Entry 7AAM (X-ray diffraction, 2.15 A resolution); this record covers chains B and C of the 3 polymer chains in the assembly.

# Chain B
Name: Proline-serine-threonine phosphatase-interacting protein 1
Organism: Homo sapiens
UniProt: O43586 (PPIP1_HUMAN); residue numbers follow UniProt; this construct covers 1-289
Chain sequence (292 residues; numbered -2 to 289; the number before each row is that of its first residue; numbers below 1 keep their minus sign (Gly-2 is residue -2)):
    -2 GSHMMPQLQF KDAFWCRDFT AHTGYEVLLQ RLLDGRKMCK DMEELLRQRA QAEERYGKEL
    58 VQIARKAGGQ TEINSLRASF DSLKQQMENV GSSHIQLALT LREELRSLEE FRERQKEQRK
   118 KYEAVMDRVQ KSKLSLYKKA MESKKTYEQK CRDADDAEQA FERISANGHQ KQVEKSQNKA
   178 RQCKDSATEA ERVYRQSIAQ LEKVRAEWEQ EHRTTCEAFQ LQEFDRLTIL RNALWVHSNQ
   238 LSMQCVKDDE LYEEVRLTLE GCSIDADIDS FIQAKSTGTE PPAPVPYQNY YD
Not modelled in the structure: -2 to 2
Differences from the reference sequence: expression tag (-2 to 0)
UniProt features mapped onto this chain:
  - natural variant: Ala230 (A230T: In PAPA), Glu250 (E250K: In AICZC; E250Q: In PAPA and AICZC), Glu257 (E257K: In AICZC; uncertain significance)
  - mutagenesis: Trp232 (W232A: Abolishes binding to MEFV. Cytoplasmic filaments are finer with fewer branches), Asp266 (D266N: No effect on filament formation)
From the paper describing this entry:
  - self-association interface (contacts with another copy of this molecule); pairs are residue here / residue on that copy: Asp246-Ser239 (hydrogen bond)
  - contacts within the chain: Glu250-Arg253 (salt bridge)
  - disease-associated variants - D246N, E250K, E250Q, E257K: decreased binding to Tyrosine-protein phosphatase non-receptor type 22 (chain C)
  - disease-associated variants - T68M, V122I, A230T, G258A, D266N, T274M, E277D: unchanged binding to Tyrosine-protein phosphatase non-receptor type 22 (chain C)
  - mutagenesis - A230T: unchanged binding to Tyrosine-protein phosphatase non-receptor type 22 (chain C)
  - mutagenesis - D266N, E277D: unchanged binding to LYP

# Chain C
Name: Tyrosine-protein phosphatase non-receptor type 22
Notes: EC 3.1.3.48
UniProt: Q9Y2R2 (PTN22_HUMAN); numbering as in UniProt (aligned over 787-807)
Chain sequence (21 residues; each row starts with the number of its first residue):
   787 GFANRFSKPK GPRNPPPTWN I
Not modelled in the structure: 787-792, 807
From the paper describing this entry:
  - contacts within the chain: Pro802-Trp805 (backbone contact)

# Interface between chain B and chain C
Contacting residue pairs - 13 pairs, chain B then chain C:
  Ser239(B) - Ser793(C)
  Cys242(B) - Pro795(C)  hydrophobic
  Val243(B) - Ser793(C)
  Val243(B) - Lys794(C)
  Val243(B) - Pro795(C)
  Asp246(B) - Pro795(C)
  Asp246(B) - Lys796(C)  hydrogen bond (side chain-backbone)
  Asp246(B) - Gly797(C)  hydrogen bond (side chain-backbone)
  Glu250(B) - Arg799(C)  salt bridge
  Arg253(B) - Gly797(C)  hydrogen bond (side chain-backbone)
  Arg253(B) - Arg799(C)
  Leu256(B) - Trp805(C)
  Glu257(B) - Arg799(C)  salt bridge
Other interface residues (no listed pair), chain B (10 interface residues in all): Leu254, Cys259
Other interface residues (no listed pair), chain C (8 interface residues in all): Pro802
Interface features reported in the paper:
  - specific contacts: Val243(B)-Pro795(C), Asp246(B)-Lys796(C) (hydrogen bond), Asp246(B)-Gly797(C) (hydrogen bond), Glu250(B)-Arg799(C) (salt bridge), Glu257(B)-Arg799(C) (salt bridge)
  - hot spots on chain B (mutagenesis) - D246N: decreased binding to LYP

# In short
The interface between chain B and chain C involves 10 residues on one side and 8 on the other; the contacts
include 3 hydrogen bonds and 2 salt bridges. Polar pairs include Glu250(B)-Arg799(C), Glu257(B)-Arg799(C) and
Asp246(B)-Lys796(C). The paper describes a contact between Val243(B) and Pro795(C); hydrogen bonds between
Asp246(B) and Lys796(C) and Asp246(B) and Gly797(C); salt bridges between Glu250(B) and Arg799(C) and
Glu257(B) and Arg799(C). From the paper: D246N, E250K and E250Q of chain B, among others, reduce binding to
Tyrosine-protein phosphatase non-receptor type 22 (chain C); a self-association interface involving Asp246(B);
11 substitutions were tested in all.
Here chain B is Proline-serine-threonine phosphatase-interacting protein 1 (Homo sapiens) and chain C is
Tyrosine-protein phosphatase non-receptor type 22. Entry 7AAM (Crystal structure of the F-BAR domain of
PSTIPIP1 bound to the CTH domain of the phosphatase ...) was determined by X-ray diffraction, deposited
together with 7AAL and 7AAN.
